PDB entry 2ONK | X-ray diffraction, 3.10 A resolution | chains A and C of the 5 polymer chains in the assembly

# Chain A
Protein: Molybdate/tungstate ABC transporter, ATP-binding protein
From: Archaeoglobus fulgidus
Reference sequence: O30144 (O30144_ARCFU); residues 1-240 here = UniProt positions 1-240
Sequence (240 residues; row label = number of the first residue in the row):
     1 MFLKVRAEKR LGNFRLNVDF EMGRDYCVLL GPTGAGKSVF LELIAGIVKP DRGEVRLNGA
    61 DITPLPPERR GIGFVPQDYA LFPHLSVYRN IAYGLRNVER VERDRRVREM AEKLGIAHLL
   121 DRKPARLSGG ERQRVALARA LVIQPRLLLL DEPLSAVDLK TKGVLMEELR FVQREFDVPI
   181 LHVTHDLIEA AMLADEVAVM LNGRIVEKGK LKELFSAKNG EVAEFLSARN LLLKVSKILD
Metal / ion sites: Mg2+: Ser38 (together with phosphate ion)
Curated features (UniProtKB/Swiss-Prot):
  - binding site (ATP): Gly31 to Ser38

# Chain C
Protein: Molybdate/tungstate ABC transporter, permease protein
From: Archaeoglobus fulgidus
Reference sequence: O30143 (O30143_ARCFU); numbering as in UniProt (aligned over 1-261)
Sequence (284 residues; numbered -22 to 261; the number before each row is that of its first residue; numbers below 1 keep their minus sign (Met-22 is residue -22)):
   -22 MGHHHHHHHH HHSSGENLYF QGHMRLLFSA LLALLSSIIL LFVLLPVAAT VTLQLFNFDE
    38 FLKAASDPAV WKVVLTTYYA ALISTLIAVI FGTPLAYILA RKSFPGKSVV EGIVDLPVVI
    98 PHTVAGIALL VVFGSSGLIG SFSPLKFVDA LPGIVVAMLF VSVPIYINQA KEGFASVDVR
   158 LEHVARTLGS SPLRVFFTVS LPLSVRHIVA GAIMSWARGI SEFGAVVVIA YYPMIAPTLI
   218 YERYLSEGLS AAMPVAAILI LLSLAVFVAL RIIVGREDVS EGQG
Disordered / not traced: -22 to 0, 253-261
Construct notes: cloning artifact (-22 to -21, -10 to 0); expression tag (-20 to -11)

# Chain A / chain C interface
Pairs across the interface (33):
  Glu42(A) with His160(C), salt bridge
  Ile47(A) with His160(C)
  Pro67(A) with Arg163(C); Thr164(C)
  Glu68(A) with Arg163(C), salt bridge; Gly166(C); Ser167(C); Ser168(C); Pro169(C)
  Ile72(A) with Thr164(C)
  Phe74(A) with Thr164(C)
  Pro76(A) with Val161(C)
  Gln77(A) with Arg157(C)
  Ala80(A) with Leu158(C); Val161(C), hydrophobic
  Leu81(A) with Leu158(C)
  Phe82(A) with Leu158(C); Ala162(C), hydrophobic; Val176(C), hydrophobic
  Pro83(A) with Leu180(C), hydrophobic
  His84(A) with Thr175(C), hydrogen bond (side chain-backbone); Pro179(C); Leu180(C)
  Tyr93(A) with Ala162(C); Ser167(C), hydrogen bond; Val172(C); Thr175(C); Val176(C)
  Gly94(A) with Leu165(C)
  Arg96(A) with Arg171(C)
  Arg139(A) with Val161(C); Leu165(C)
  Ile143(A) with Leu165(C), hydrophobic
Also at the interface, not in a pair above, chain A (21 interface residues in all): Pro66, Gly73, Asp78

# In short
21 residues of chain A and 18 residues of chain C are in contact; the contacts include 2 hydrogen bonds and 2
salt bridges. Polar pairs include Glu42(A)-His160(C), Glu68(A)-Arg163(C) and His84(A)-Thr175(C). UniProt lists
8 ATP-binding residues on chain A.
Here chain A is Molybdate/tungstate ABC transporter, ATP-binding protein and chain C is Molybdate/tungstate
ABC transporter, permease protein, both from Archaeoglobus fulgidus. Entry 2ONK (ABC transporter ModBC in
complex with its binding protein ModA) was determined by X-ray diffraction together with 2ONR and 2ONS from
the same study.
